Entry 6P3H (X-ray diffraction, 1.62 A resolution); this record covers chains A and C.

Chain A (and C):
Protein: (4E)-oxalomesaconate Delta-isomerase
From: Novosphingobium sp. (strain KA1)
Notes: EC 5.3.3.-; chain C of this document is another copy of the same molecule, construct and numbering; everything in this record applies to it too
UniProtKB: Q0KJL4 (LIGU_NOVK1); residues 1-357 here = UniProt positions 1-357
Chain sequence (365 residues; row label = number of the first residue in the row):
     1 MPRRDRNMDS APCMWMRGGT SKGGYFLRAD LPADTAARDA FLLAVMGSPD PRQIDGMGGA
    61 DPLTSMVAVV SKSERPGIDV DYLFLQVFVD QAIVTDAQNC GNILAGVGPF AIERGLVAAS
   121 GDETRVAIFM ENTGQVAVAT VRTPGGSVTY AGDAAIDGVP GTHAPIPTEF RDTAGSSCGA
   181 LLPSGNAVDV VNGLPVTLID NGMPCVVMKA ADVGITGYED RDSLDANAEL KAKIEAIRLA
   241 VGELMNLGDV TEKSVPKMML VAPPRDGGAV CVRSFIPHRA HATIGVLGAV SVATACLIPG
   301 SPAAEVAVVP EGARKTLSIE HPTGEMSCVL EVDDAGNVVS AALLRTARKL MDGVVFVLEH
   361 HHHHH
Not modelled in the structure: 1-7, 359-365 (chain C: 1-6, 359-365)
Construct notes: engineered mutation M66 (Lys in Q0KJL4); expression tag (358-365)
Residues lining bound ligands: (1E)-4-oxobut-1-ene-1,2,4-tricarboxylic acid (NQM): S21, L63, M66, Q86, Q98, C100, G101, N102, M203, K257, I276, H281, I284, G285, V286, L287, G288

Interface between chain A and chain C:
Pairs across the interface (79):
  C13(A) with M351(C)
  W15(A) with M351(C)
  R17(A) with I54(C); D55(C), salt bridge
  T20(A) with I54(C)
  S21(A) with I54(C)
  K22(A) with Q53(C), hydrogen bond (side chain-backbone); I54(C); G56(C), hydrogen bond (side chain-backbone); G58(C), hydrogen bond (side chain-backbone)
  A44(A) with R348(C)
  D50(A) with P160(C)
  R52(A) with R221(C); A282(C); T323(C)
  Q53(A) with K22(C), hydrogen bond (backbone-side chain)
  I54(A) with R17(C); T20(C); S21(C); K22(C); T64(C); G158(C)
  D55(A) with R17(C), salt bridge; H163(C), salt bridge; R348(C), salt bridge; L350(C)
  G56(A) with K22(C), hydrogen bond (backbone-side chain); L350(C)
  M57(A) with M57(C), hydrophobic; L350(C), hydrophobic; M351(C), hydrophobic
  G58(A) with K22(C), hydrogen bond (backbone-side chain)
  G59(A) with G59(C)
  T64(A) with I54(C)
  Y150(A) with L358(C)
  G158(A) with I54(C)
  V159(A) with I54(C), hydrophobic
  P160(A) with D50(C)
  T162(A) with L358(C)
  H163(A) with D55(C), salt bridge; L358(C)
  R221(A) with R52(C)
  A282(A) with R52(C)
  T323(A) with R52(C)
  R348(A) with A44(C); D55(C), salt bridge; F356(C), hydrogen bond (side chain-backbone); V357(C); L358(C)
  K349(A) with F356(C)
  L350(A) with D55(C); G56(C); M57(C), hydrophobic; V355(C); F356(C), hydrogen bond (backbone-backbone)
  M351(A) with C13(C); W15(C); M57(C), hydrophobic; M351(C); G353(C); V354(C); V355(C), hydrophobic
  D352(A) with G353(C); V354(C), hydrogen bond (backbone-backbone); F356(C)
  G353(A) with M351(C); D352(C)
  V354(A) with M351(C); D352(C), hydrogen bond (backbone-backbone)
  V355(A) with L350(C); M351(C), hydrophobic
  F356(A) with R348(C), hydrogen bond (backbone-side chain); K349(C); L350(C), hydrogen bond (backbone-backbone); D352(C)
  V357(A) with R348(C)
  L358(A) with Y150(C); H163(C); R348(C)
Interface residues without a listed pair, chain A (40 interface residues in all): P49, D61, A151
Interface residues without a listed pair, chain C (40 interface residues in all): P49, D61, A151, V159, T162

In short:
The chain A/chain C interface involves 40 residues from each chain, with 12 hydrogen bonds and 6 salt bridges.
Polar contacts include R17(A)-D55(C), D55(A)-H163(C) and D55(A)-R348(C). Ligands of chain A:
(1E)-4-oxobut-1-ene-1,2,4-tricarboxylic acid.
Both chains are (4E)-oxalomesaconate Delta-isomerase (Novosphingobium sp. (strain KA1)). Entry 6P3H (Crystal
structure of LigU(K66M) bound to substrate) was determined by X-ray diffraction, deposited together with 6P3K.
